PDB entry 8EX9 | electron microscopy, 2.96 A resolution | chains A and B of the 4 polymer chains in the assembly

[Chain A]
Name: RNA-guided DNA endonuclease TnpB
Organism: Deinococcus radiodurans R1
Notes: EC 3.1.21.-
UniProtKB: Q7DF80 (DRA2B_DEIRA); residue numbers follow UniProt; this construct covers 1-408
Amino-acid sequence (408 residues; row label = number of the first residue in the row):
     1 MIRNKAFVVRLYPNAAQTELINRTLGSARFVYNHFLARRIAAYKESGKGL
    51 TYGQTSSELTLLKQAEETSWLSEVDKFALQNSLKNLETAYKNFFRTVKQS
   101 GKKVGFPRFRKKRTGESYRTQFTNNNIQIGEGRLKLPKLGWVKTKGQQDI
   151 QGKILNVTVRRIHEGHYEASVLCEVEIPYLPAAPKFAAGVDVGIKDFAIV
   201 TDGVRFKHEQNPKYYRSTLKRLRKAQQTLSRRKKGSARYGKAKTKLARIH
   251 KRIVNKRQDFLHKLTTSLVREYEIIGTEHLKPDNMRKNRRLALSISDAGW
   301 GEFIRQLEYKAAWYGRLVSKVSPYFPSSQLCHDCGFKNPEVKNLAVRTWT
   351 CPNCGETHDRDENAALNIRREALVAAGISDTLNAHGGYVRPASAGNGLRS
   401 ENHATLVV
Unresolved in the structure: 1, 98-103, 174-408

[Chain B]
Molecule: 150-nt RNA strand
Organism: Deinococcus radiodurans R1
Sequence (150 nucleotides; each row starts with the number of its first residue; numbers below 1 keep their minus sign (C-133 is residue -133)):
  -133 CAUUCGGCGUGAAGCGUUGGUGGCUGCGGGAAUCUCAGACACCUUAAACG
   -83 CUCAUGGAGGCUAUGUCAGACCUGCUUCGGCGGGCAAUGGUCUGCGAAGU
   -33 GAGAAUCACGCGACUUUAGUCGUGUGAGGUUCAAGAGUCCCUUGGCGCCC
Unresolved in the structure: -133 to -116, -70 to -47, -19 to -16, 15-16

[Interface between chain A and chain B]
Residue-residue contacts (37; chain A residue first):
  Asn4(A) with G1(B), hydrogen bond to the base
  Lys5(A) with G1(B), sugar contact
  Ala6(A) with G1(B), hydrogen bond to the sugar; A2(B), sugar contact
  Val8(A) with A2(B), phosphate contact
  Arg10(A) with G-106(B), salt bridge to the phosphate; G-105(B), sugar contact
  Tyr12(A) with G-106(B), hydrogen bond to the phosphate; G-105(B), sugar contact
  Asn14(A) with G-10(B), phosphate contact; U-9(B), hydrogen bond to the phosphate
  Tyr32(A) with C5(B), sugar contact
  Asn85(A) with U4(B), sugar contact
  Thr88(A) with U4(B), hydrogen bond to the sugar
  Ala89(A) with C5(B), sugar contact
  Asn92(A) with C5(B), hydrogen bond to the sugar
  Val104(A) with C6(B), sugar contact
  Gly105(A) with C6(B), hydrogen bond to the sugar
  Phe106(A) with C6(B), sugar contact
  Pro107(A) with C6(B), phosphate contact
  Arg108(A) with C6(B), hydrogen bond to the phosphate
  Arg110(A) with C5(B), salt bridge to the phosphate
  Ser117(A) with G3(B), hydrogen bond to the phosphate; U4(B), hydrogen bond to the phosphate
  Arg119(A) with G3(B), hydrogen bond to the sugar
  Lys143(A) with G-8(B), salt bridge to the phosphate; A-7(B), salt bridge to the phosphate
  Lys145(A) with G-106(B), sugar contact; G-105(B), phosphate contact; G-6(B), base contact
  Gly146(A) with G-105(B), base contact
  Gln148(A) with A0(B), base contact
  Thr158(A) with G3(B), sugar contact
  Arg160(A) with G3(B), salt bridge to the phosphate; U4(B), salt bridge to the phosphate
  Ser170(A) with A2(B), hydrogen bond to the sugar
  Leu172(A) with G1(B), base contact
Other interface residues (no listed pair), chain B (16 interface residues in all): G-104, C7

[Overview]
28 residues of chain A face 16 of chain B across their interface; the contacts include 12 hydrogen bonds and 6
salt bridges. Polar pairs include Asn4(A)-G1(B), Ala6(A)-G1(B) and Thr88(A)-U4(B).
Chain A is RNA-guided DNA endonuclease TnpB and chain B is a 150-nt RNA strand, both from Deinococcus
radiodurans R1; the structure, ISDra2 TnpB in complex with reRNA and cognate DNA, conformation 2 (RuvC domain
unresolved), was determined by electron microscopy (same publication as 8BF8 and 8EXA).
